5PA8 - chains A and C; structure by X-ray diffraction, 1.98 A resolution.

== Chain A ==
Name: Coagulation factor VII light chain
Organism: Homo sapiens
Notes: EC 3.4.21.21
Reference sequence: P08709 (FA7_HUMAN); residues 149-212 here = UniProt positions 149-212
Amino-acid sequence (64 residues; each row starts with the number of its first residue):
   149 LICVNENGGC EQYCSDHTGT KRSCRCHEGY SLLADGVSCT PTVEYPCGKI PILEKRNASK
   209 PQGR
Not modelled in the structure: 207-212
Swiss-Prot annotation at these positions:
  - site: R212 (Cleavage)
  - glycosylation: N205 (N-linked (GlcNAc...) asparagine)
  - natural variant: C151 (C151S: In FA7D), E154 (E154K: In FA7D), G156 (G156S: In FA7D), G157 (G157C: In FA7D; G157S: In FA7D; G157V: In FA7D), Q160 (Q160R: In FA7D), S171 (S171F: In FA7D), G177 (G177R: In FA7D), L181 (L181P: In FA7D), D183 (D183N: In FA7D), S186 (S186F: In FA7D), P189 (P189S: In FA7D), P194 (P194L: In FA7D; P194T: In FA7D), 4 further natural variant entries in UniProt
Disulfide bonds: C151-C162, C158-C172, C174-C187

== Chain C ==
Name: Coagulation factor VII heavy chain
Organism: Homo sapiens
Notes: EC 3.4.21.21
Reference sequence: P08709 (FA7_HUMAN); residue numbers follow UniProt; this construct covers 213-466
Amino-acid sequence (254 residues; row label = number of the first residue in the row):
   213 IVGGKVCPKG ECPWQVLLLV NGAQLCGGTL INTIWVVSAA HCFDKIKNWR NLIAVLGEHD
   273 LSEHDGDEQS RRVAQVIIPS TYVPGTTNHD IALLRLHQPV VLTDHVVPLC LPERTFSERT
   333 LAFVRFSLVS GWGQLLDRGA TALELMVLNV PRLMTQDCLQ QSRKVGDSPN ITEYMFCAGY
   393 SDGSKDSCKG DSGGPHATHY RGTWYLTGIV SWGQGCATVG HFGVYTRVSQ YIEWLQKLMR
   453 SEPRPGVLLR APFP
Not modelled in the structure: 376-379
Swiss-Prot annotation at these positions:
  - active site (Charge relay system): H253, D302, S404
  - binding site (substrate): D398
  - glycosylation: N382 (N-linked (GlcNAc...) asparagine)
  - natural variant: I213 (I213N: In FA7D), G216 (G216D: In FA7D), C238 (C238F: In FA7D; C238Y: In FA7D), G240 (G240R: In FA7D), T241 (T241N: In FA7D), S250 (S250F: In FA7D), A251 (A251P: In FA7D; A251T: In FA7D), A252 (A252V: In FA7D), C254 (C254R: In FA7D; C254Y: In FA7D), L264 (L264P: In FA7D), A266 (A266T: In FA7D), D272 (D272N: In FA7D), 50 further natural variant entries in UniProt
Disulfide bonds: C219-C224, C238-C254, C370-C389, C400-C428
Bound ions: Ca2+: E270, D272, E275, E280
Small-molecule neighbours: cyclohexylammonium ion (HAI): D398, S399, C400, K401, S404, V422, S423, W424, G425, G427, C428, G435

== How chain A and chain C interact ==
Pairs across the interface (48; chain A residue first):
  C151(A) with R331(C)
  V152(A) with R331(C)
  E154(A) with R413(C), hydrogen bond (backbone-side chain)
  N155(A) with F328(C); T332(C), hydrogen bond; Y412(C); R413(C)
  G157(A) with R413(C), hydrogen bond (backbone-side chain)
  C158(A) with R413(C), hydrogen bond (backbone-side chain)
  E159(A) with Y412(C); R413(C)
  Q160(A) with F328(C); Y417(C)
  Y161(A) with L323(C); P324(C); E325(C); F328(C), hydrophobic; Y417(C)
  R173(A) with E325(C), salt bridge
  H175(A) with L323(C)
  Y178(A) with T415(C)
  Y193(A) with L314(C); T315(C); D316(C), hydrogen bond
  P194(A) with V319(C)
  C195(A) with P320(C); L321(C); C322(C), disulfide; T415(C)
  G196(A) with W226(C); P320(C), hydrogen bond (backbone-backbone); C322(C); T415(C); W416(C), hydrogen bond (backbone-backbone)
  K197(A) with W226(C); V319(C); G414(C), hydrogen bond (side chain-backbone); T415(C), hydrogen bond
  I198(A) with G222(C); E223(C); W226(C), hydrophobic; W416(C)
  P199(A) with D316(C); V319(C), hydrophobic
  I200(A) with K221(C); E223(C)
  L201(A) with E223(C)
  K203(A) with D316(C), salt bridge
Also at the interface, not in a pair above, chain A (26 interface residues in all): C162, D164, S186, R204
Also at the interface, not in a pair above, chain C (25 interface residues in all): P225, T327
Inter-chain disulfides: C195(A)-C322(C)

== Overview ==
26 residues of chain A and 25 residues of chain C are in contact; the contacts include 1 disulfide bond, 9
hydrogen bonds and 2 salt bridges. Polar pairs include R173(A)-E325(C), K203(A)-D316(C) and E154(A)-R413(C).
Bound to chain C: cyclohexylammonium ion.
Chain A is Coagulation factor VII light chain and chain C is Coagulation factor VII heavy chain, both from
Homo sapiens; the structure, Crystal Structure of Factor VIIa in complex with cyclohexanamine, was determined
by X-ray diffraction.
